6Q7I - chains B and A; structure by X-ray diffraction, 1.48 A resolution.

[Chain B]
Molecule: Exo-1,4-beta-xylosidase xlnD
Organism: Emericella nidulans
Notes: EC 3.2.1.37
UniProtKB: Q5BAS1 (XYND_EMENI); numbering as in UniProt; present here: 19-117, 119-803
Amino-acid sequence (785 residues; row label = number of the first residue in the row; note: 1 number in that range is skipped by the numbering (no residue carries it; nothing is unmodelled there)):
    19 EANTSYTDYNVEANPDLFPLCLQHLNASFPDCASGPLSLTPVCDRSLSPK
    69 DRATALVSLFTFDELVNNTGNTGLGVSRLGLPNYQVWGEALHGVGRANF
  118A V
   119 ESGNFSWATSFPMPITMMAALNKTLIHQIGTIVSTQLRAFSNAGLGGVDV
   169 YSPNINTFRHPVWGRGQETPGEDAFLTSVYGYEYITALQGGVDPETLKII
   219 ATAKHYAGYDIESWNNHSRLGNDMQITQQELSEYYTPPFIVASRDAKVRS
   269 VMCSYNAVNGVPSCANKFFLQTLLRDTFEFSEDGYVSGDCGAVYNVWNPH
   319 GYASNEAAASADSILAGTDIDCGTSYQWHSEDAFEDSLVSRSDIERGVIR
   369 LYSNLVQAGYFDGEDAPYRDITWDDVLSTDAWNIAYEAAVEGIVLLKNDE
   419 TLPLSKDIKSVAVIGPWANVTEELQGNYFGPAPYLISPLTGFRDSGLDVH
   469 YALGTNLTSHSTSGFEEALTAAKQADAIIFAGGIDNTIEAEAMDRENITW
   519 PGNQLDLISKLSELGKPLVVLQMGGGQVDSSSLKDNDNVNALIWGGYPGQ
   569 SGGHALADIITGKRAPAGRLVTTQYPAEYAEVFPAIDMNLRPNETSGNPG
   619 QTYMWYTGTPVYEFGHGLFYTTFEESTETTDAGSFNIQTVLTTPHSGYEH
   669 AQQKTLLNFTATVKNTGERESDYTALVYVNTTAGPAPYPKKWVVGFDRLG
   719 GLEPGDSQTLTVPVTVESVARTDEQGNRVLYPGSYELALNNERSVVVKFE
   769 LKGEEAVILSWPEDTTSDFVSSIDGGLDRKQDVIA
Not modelled in the structure: 788-803
Cystine bridges: Cys50-Cys61, Cys271-Cys282, Cys308-Cys340
Covalent attachments: N-acetylglucosamine (NAG) linked to Asn21, Asn44, Asn85, Asn122, Asn437, Asn474, Asn515, Asn611, Asn676, Asn698; glycan linked to Asn140
Modified / non-standard residues: Glu19 (pyroglutamic acid; PCA)
Metal / ion sites: K+ site 1: Pro434, Asn437; K+ site 2 near Tyr624 (its only coordinating residue here)
UniProt features mapped onto this chain:
  - active site: Asp307
  - glycosylation (N-linked (GlcNAc...) asparagine): Asn21, Asn44, Asn85, Asn122, Asn140, Asn234, Asn437, Asn474, Asn515, Asn611, Asn676, Asn698
From the paper describing this entry:
  - post-translational modification sites: Asn140

[Chain A]
Molecule: Exo-1,4-beta-xylosidase xlnD
Organism: Emericella nidulans
Notes: EC 3.2.1.37
UniProtKB: Q5BAS1 (XYND_EMENI); numbering as in UniProt; present here: 19-172, 174-223, 225-803
Amino-acid sequence (785 residues; row label = number of the first residue in the row; note: 2 numbers in that range are skipped by the numbering (no residue carries them; nothing is unmodelled there)):
    19 EANTSYTDYNVEANPDLFPLCLQHLNASFPDCASGPLSLTPVCDRSLSPK
    69 DRATALVSLFTFDELVNNTGNTGLGVSRLGLPNYQVWGEALHGVGRANFV
   119 ESGNFSWATSFPMPITMMAALNKTLIHQIGTIVSTQLRAFSNAGLGGVDV
   169 YSPN
  173A I
   174 NTFRHPVWGRGQETPGEDAFLTSVYGYEYITALQGGVDPETLKIIATAKH
  224A Y
   225 AGYDIESWNNHSRLGNDMQITQQELSEYYTPPFIVASRDAKVRSVMCSYN
   275 AVNGVPSCANKFFLQTLLRDTFEFSEDGYVSGDCGAVYNVWNPHGYASNE
   325 AAASADSILAGTDIDCGTSYQWHSEDAFEDSLVSRSDIERGVIRLYSNLV
   375 QAGYFDGEDAPYRDITWDDVLSTDAWNIAYEAAVEGIVLLKNDETLPLSK
   425 DIKSVAVIGPWANVTEELQGNYFGPAPYLISPLTGFRDSGLDVHYALGTN
   475 LTSHSTSGFEEALTAAKQADAIIFAGGIDNTIEAEAMDRENITWPGNQLD
   525 LISKLSELGKPLVVLQMGGGQVDSSSLKDNDNVNALIWGGYPGQSGGHAL
   575 ADIITGKRAPAGRLVTTQYPAEYAEVFPAIDMNLRPNETSGNPGQTYMWY
   625 TGTPVYEFGHGLFYTTFEESTETTDAGSFNIQTVLTTPHSGYEHAQQKTL
   675 LNFTATVKNTGERESDYTALVYVNTTAGPAPYPKKWVVGFDRLGGLEPGD
   725 SQTLTVPVTVESVARTDEQGNRVLYPGSYELALNNERSVVVKFELKGEEA
   775 VILSWPEDTTSDFVSSIDGGLDRKQDVIA
Not modelled in the structure: 789-803
Cystine bridges: Cys50-Cys61, Cys271-Cys282, Cys308-Cys340
Covalent attachments: N-acetylglucosamine (NAG) linked to Asn21, Asn44, Asn85, Asn122, Asn437, Asn474, Asn611, Asn676, Asn698; glycan linked to Asn140
Modified / non-standard residues: Glu19 (pyroglutamic acid; PCA)
Metal / ion sites: K+ near Tyr624 (its only coordinating residue here)
UniProt features mapped onto this chain:
  - active site: Asp307
  - glycosylation (N-linked (GlcNAc...) asparagine): Asn21, Asn44, Asn85, Asn122, Asn140, Asn234, Asn437, Asn474, Asn515, Asn611, Asn676, Asn698
From the paper describing this entry:
  - post-translational modification sites: Asn140

[Interface between chain B and chain A]
Contacting residue pairs (58; chain B residue first):
  Thr72(B) - Glu667(A)
  Ser76(B) - Pro662(A)
  Ser76(B) - His663(A)  hydrogen bond (backbone-backbone)
  Ser76(B) - Ser664(A)  hydrogen bond (backbone-backbone)
  Ser76(B) - Tyr666(A)
  Leu77(B) - Pro662(A)
  Leu77(B) - Ser664(A)
  Phe78(B) - Pro662(A)
  Thr79(B) - Thr660(A)
  Phe80(B) - Thr660(A)  hydrogen bond (backbone-backbone)
  Gln289(B) - Asp294(A)  hydrogen bond
  Asp294(B) - Gln289(A)  hydrogen bond
  Asp294(B) - Asp294(A)
  Glu300(B) - Glu300(A)
  Ser355(B) - Glu773(A)  hydrogen bond (side chain-backbone)
  Ser355(B) - Val775(A)
  Ser358(B) - Val775(A)
  Ser358(B) - Ile776(A)
  Ser358(B) - Ser778(A)
  Arg359(B) - Leu659(A)  hydrogen bond (side chain-backbone)
  Arg359(B) - Thr660(A)
  Arg359(B) - Thr661(A)  hydrogen bond (side chain-backbone)
  Arg359(B) - His663(A)
  Ser360(B) - His668(A)  hydrogen bond
  Ser360(B) - Gln670(A)
  Asp361(B) - Ser778(A)  hydrogen bond
  Glu363(B) - His663(A)  salt bridge
  Leu659(B) - Arg359(A)  hydrogen bond (backbone-side chain)
  Thr660(B) - Thr79(A)
  Thr660(B) - Phe80(A)  hydrogen bond (backbone-backbone)
  Thr660(B) - Arg359(A)
  Thr661(B) - Arg359(A)  hydrogen bond (backbone-side chain)
  Pro662(B) - Ser76(A)
  Pro662(B) - Leu77(A)
  Pro662(B) - Phe78(A)
  His663(B) - Ser76(A)  hydrogen bond (backbone-backbone)
  His663(B) - Arg359(A)
  His663(B) - Glu363(A)  salt bridge
  Ser664(B) - Ser76(A)  hydrogen bond (backbone-backbone)
  Ser664(B) - Leu77(A)
  Tyr666(B) - Ser76(A)
  His668(B) - Ser360(A)  hydrogen bond
  Gln670(B) - Ser360(A)
  Glu773(B) - Ser355(A)  hydrogen bond (backbone-side chain)
  Val775(B) - Ser355(A)
  Val775(B) - Ser358(A)
  Ile776(B) - Ser358(A)
  Ser778(B) - Ser358(A)
  Ser778(B) - Asp361(A)  hydrogen bond
  Glu781(B) - Phe787(A)
  Asp782(B) - Phe787(A)
  Thr783(B) - Thr783(A)  hydrogen bond
  Thr783(B) - Thr784(A)
  Thr783(B) - Phe787(A)
  Thr784(B) - Thr783(A)
  Phe787(B) - Glu781(A)
  Phe787(B) - Asp782(A)
  Phe787(B) - Thr783(A)
Interface residues without a listed pair, chain B (48 interface residues in all): Arg96, Lys285, Thr290, Leu333, Phe352, Glu353, Val357, Gln656, Gly665, Glu667, Ala669, Glu772, Ala774, Leu777, Pro780
Interface residues without a listed pair, chain A (48 interface residues in all): Thr72, Arg96, Lys285, Thr290, Leu333, Phe352, Glu353, Val357, Gln656, Gly665, Ala669, Glu772, Ala774, Leu777, Pro780

[Overview]
The chain B/chain A interface involves 48 residues from each chain; the contacts include 19 hydrogen bonds and
2 salt bridges. Polar pairs include Glu363(B)-His663(A), Gln289(B)-Asp294(A) and Ser355(B)-Glu773(A).
N-acetylglucosamine is covalently linked to Asn21(B), Asn44(B), Asn85(B), Asn122(B), Asn437(B) and Asn474(B)
and 4 more. The paper reports modification sites Asn140(B) and Asn140(A).
Both chains are Exo-1,4-beta-xylosidase xlnD (Emericella nidulans). Entry 6Q7I (GH3 exo-beta-xylosidase
(XlnD)) was determined by X-ray diffraction together with 6Q7J, 6Q8M and 6QE8 from the same study.
